PDB entry 5YQP | X-ray diffraction, 1.70 A resolution | chain A

# Chain A
Protein: Membrane-anchored lipid-binding protein LAM4
From: Saccharomyces cerevisiae S288C
Reference sequence: P38800 (LAM4_YEAST); numbering as in UniProt (aligned over 953-1137)
Sequence (191 residues; numbered 947 to 1137; the number before each row is that of its first residue):
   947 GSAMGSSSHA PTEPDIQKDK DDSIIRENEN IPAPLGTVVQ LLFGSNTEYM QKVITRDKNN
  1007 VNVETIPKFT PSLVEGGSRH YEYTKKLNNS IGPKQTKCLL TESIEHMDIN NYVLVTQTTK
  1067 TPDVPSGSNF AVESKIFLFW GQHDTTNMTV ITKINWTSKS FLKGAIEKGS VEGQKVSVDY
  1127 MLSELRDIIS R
Unresolved in the structure: 947-952
Construct notes: expression tag (947-952)
UniProt features mapped onto this chain:
  - mutagenesis: Gly1119 (G1119R: Abolishes the ability to bind sterol)

# In short
From UniProt: one mutagenesis site.
Chain A is Membrane-anchored lipid-binding protein LAM4 (Saccharomyces cerevisiae S288C); the structure,
Crystal structure of the second StARkin domain of Lam4, was determined by X-ray diffraction, deposited
together with 5YQI, 5YQJ, 5YQR and 5YS0.
